Entry 5UIO (X-ray diffraction, 1.93 A resolution); this record covers chain A.

== Chain A ==
Name: Dihydrofolate reductase
From: Escherichia coli
Notes: EC 1.5.1.3
UniProt: P0ABQ4 (DYR_ECOLI); residues 1-159 here = UniProt positions 1-159
Chain sequence (170 residues; numbered 0 to 169; the number before each row is that of its first residue; numbering starts at 0):
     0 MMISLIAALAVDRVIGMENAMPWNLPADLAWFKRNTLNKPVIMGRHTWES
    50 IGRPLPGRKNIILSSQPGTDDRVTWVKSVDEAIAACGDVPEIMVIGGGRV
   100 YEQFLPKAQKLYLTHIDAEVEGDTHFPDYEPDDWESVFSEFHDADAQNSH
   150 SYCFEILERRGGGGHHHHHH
Disordered / not traced: 160-169
Differences from the reference sequence: initiating methionine (0); expression tag (160-169)
Curated features (UniProtKB/Swiss-Prot):
  - binding site (substrate): Ile5, Asp27, Arg52, Arg57, Thr113
  - binding site (NADP(+)): Ala7, Val13 to Ala19, His45, Thr46, Ser63, Ser64, Lys76, Gly95 to Gln102
  - natural variant: Leu28 (L28R: In strain: B[RT500] isozyme 2), Trp30 (W30G: In strain: 1810), Glu154 (E154K: In strain: B[MB1428]; E154Q: In strain: 1810)
  - mutagenesis: Met16 (M16F/S: Increases catalytic rate about 2-fold; M16N: Increases catalytic rate about 2-fold. Increases catalytic rate about 7-fold; when associated with L-20; Y-42; F-92; A-85 and S-152), Met20 (M20I/V: Increases catalytic rate 2-fold; M20L: Increases catalytic rate 2.5-fold. Increases catalytic rate about 7-fold; when associated with N-16; Y-42; F-92; A-85 and S-152), Met42 (M42V: Increases catalytic rate almost 2-fold; M42Y: Increases catalytic rate almost 2-fold. Increases catalytic rate about 7-fold; when associated with N-16; L-20; A-85; F-92 and S-152), Cys85 (C85A: Decreases catalytic rate by one third. Increases catalytic rate about 7-fold; when associated with N-16; L-20; Y-42; F-92 and S-152), Met92 (M92F: No effect. Increases catalytic rate about 7-fold; when associated with N-16; L-20; Y-42; A-85 and S-152; M92L: No effect), Cys152 (C152S: Increases catalytic rate 1.5-fold. Increases catalytic rate about 7-fold; when associated with N-16; L-20; Y-42; A-85 and F-92)
Residues lining bound ligands:
  - 8DM (N-(4-aminobenzene-1-carbonyl)-L-glutamic acid): Leu28, Ala29, Phe31, Lys32, Ile50, Arg52, Leu54, Pro55, Arg57
  - pyrimidine-2,4-diamine (LG3): Ile5, Ala6, Ala7, Asp27, Leu28, Trp30, Phe31, Ile94, Tyr100, Thr113
  - NADP (NAP; NADP nicotinamide-adenine-dinucleotide phosphate): Met16, Glu17, Gly43, Arg44, His45, Thr46, Leu62, Ser63, Ser64, Gln65, Lys76, Ser77, Val78, Gly95, Gly96, Gly97, Arg98, Val99, Gln102, Asp122, Thr123

== In short ==
Bound to chain A: pyrimidine-2,4-diamine, compound 8DM and NADP. From UniProt: 5 substrate-binding residues,
21 NADP+-binding residues and 6 mutagenesis sites.
Chain A is Dihydrofolate reductase (Escherichia coli); the structure, structure of DHFR with bound DAP, p-ABG
and NADP, was determined by X-ray diffraction together with 5UII, 5UIH and 5UIP from the same study.
